PDB entry 6NBQ | electron microscopy, 3.10 A resolution | chains E and G of the 17 polymer chains in the assembly

Chain E:
Molecule: NAD(P)H-quinone oxidoreductase subunit 4L
Source organism: Thermosynechococcus elongatus (strain BP-1)
Notes: EC 1.6.5.-
Reference sequence: Q8DL29 (Q8DL29_THEEB); numbering as in UniProt (aligned over 1-101)
Amino-acid sequence (101 residues; row label = number of the first residue in the row):
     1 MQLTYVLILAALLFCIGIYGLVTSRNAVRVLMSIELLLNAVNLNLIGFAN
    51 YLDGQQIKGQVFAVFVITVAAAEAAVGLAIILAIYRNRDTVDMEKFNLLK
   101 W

Chain G:
Molecule: NADH-quinone oxidoreductase subunit J
Source organism: Thermosynechococcus elongatus (strain BP-1)
Notes: EC 1.6.5.11
Reference sequence: Q8DL30 (Q8DL30_THEEB); numbering as in UniProt (aligned over 1-200)
Amino-acid sequence (200 residues; each row starts with the number of its first residue):
     1 MDLATLTQTITFFALAAAVIIAALGVVLLDNVVYSAFLLGGVFLSIAGLY
    51 ILMNADFVSAAQILIYVGAVNVLILFAIMLVNKRETYTPVPGRWLRQGGA
   101 AVVSLGVFALLTKMILQTPWQLSSVPPTPDSITTIGQHFFSDFLLPFELA
   151 SVLLLMALIGAVVLARRELVLEPEPILGEEVVPPLELPERPREPVALSEK
Disordered / not traced: 1-3, 195-200

Chain E / chain G interface:
Residue-residue contacts (136):
  M1(E) - Q8(G)
  M1(E) - F12(G)  hydrophobic
  M1(E) - L52(G)
  L3(E) - W120(G)  hydrophobic
  T4(E) - I115(G)
  Y5(E) - F12(G)  hydrophobic
  V6(E) - M53(G)  hydrophobic
  L7(E) - I115(G)
  L7(E) - W120(G)  hydrophobic
  I8(E) - F108(G)
  I8(E) - I115(G)
  I8(E) - L116(G)  hydrophobic
  L9(E) - A16(G)
  L9(E) - V19(G)  hydrophobic
  L9(E) - I20(G)  hydrophobic
  L9(E) - L49(G)  hydrophobic
  A11(E) - F108(G)
  A11(E) - L111(G)  hydrophobic
  A11(E) - I115(G)  hydrophobic
  L12(E) - I20(G)  hydrophobic
  L12(E) - F108(G)
  L13(E) - V19(G)  hydrophobic
  L13(E) - A23(G)  hydrophobic
  L13(E) - I46(G)  hydrophobic
  F14(E) - L111(G)  hydrophobic
  C15(E) - S104(G)  hydrogen bond (side chain-backbone)
  C15(E) - F108(G)  hydrophobic
  I16(E) - A23(G)
  I16(E) - L24(G)  hydrophobic
  I16(E) - V27(G)
  I18(E) - S104(G)
  Y19(E) - V27(G)  hydrophobic
  Y19(E) - Q97(G)  hydrogen bond (side chain-backbone)
  Y19(E) - A100(G)
  Y19(E) - A101(G)  hydrophobic
  G20(E) - V27(G)
  V22(E) - A100(G)  hydrophobic
  T23(E) - Q97(G)
  T23(E) - A100(G)
  R25(E) - T88(G)
  R25(E) - P89(G)  hydrogen bond (side chain-backbone)
  N26(E) - V32(G)
  V28(E) - I78(G)  hydrophobic
  R29(E) - V26(G)  hydrogen bond (side chain-backbone)
  R29(E) - V27(G)
  R29(E) - L29(G)  hydrogen bond (side chain-backbone)
  R29(E) - D30(G)
  R29(E) - N31(G)  hydrogen bond (side chain-backbone)
  R29(E) - V32(G)
  R29(E) - S35(G)  hydrogen bond
  M32(E) - V26(G)  hydrophobic
  M32(E) - V32(G)
  M32(E) - S35(G)
  M32(E) - A36(G)  hydrophobic
  M32(E) - L39(G)
  E35(E) - F43(G)
  E35(E) - Y66(G)
  L36(E) - A23(G)  hydrophobic
  L36(E) - V26(G)  hydrophobic
  L36(E) - L39(G)  hydrophobic
  L38(E) - Y66(G)
  N39(E) - F43(G)
  N39(E) - I46(G)
  N39(E) - Q62(G)
  N39(E) - Y66(G)
  N42(E) - Y50(G)
  L43(E) - I46(G)  hydrophobic
  L43(E) - M53(G)  hydrophobic
  I46(E) - Y50(G)  hydrophobic
  I46(E) - M53(G)  hydrophobic
  I46(E) - A55(G)  hydrophobic
  I46(E) - V58(G)  hydrophobic
  G47(E) - M53(G)
  F48(E) - W120(G)  hydrophobic
  N50(E) - M53(G)
  N50(E) - N54(G)
  Y51(E) - L122(G)
  Y51(E) - S123(G)  hydrogen bond (backbone-backbone)
  L52(E) - Q121(G)
  L52(E) - L122(G)  hydrophobic
  D53(E) - S123(G)  hydrogen bond (backbone-side chain)
  G54(E) - P127(G)
  G54(E) - T128(G)  hydrogen bond (backbone-backbone)
  Q55(E) - V125(G)
  Q55(E) - P126(G)
  Q55(E) - P129(G)
  I57(E) - T128(G)
  I57(E) - S131(G)
  I57(E) - T134(G)
  I57(E) - H138(G)  hydrogen bond (backbone-side chain)
  K58(E) - D142(G)  salt bridge
  Q60(E) - N54(G)  hydrogen bond (side chain-backbone)
  Q60(E) - A55(G)
  Q60(E) - V58(G)
  Q60(E) - S131(G)
  Q60(E) - I135(G)
  V61(E) - I135(G)  hydrophobic
  V61(E) - H138(G)
  V61(E) - F139(G)  hydrophobic
  V61(E) - F143(G)  hydrophobic
  V64(E) - F57(G)  hydrophobic
  V64(E) - F139(G)  hydrophobic
  F65(E) - F139(G)  hydrophobic
  F65(E) - P146(G)
  F65(E) - F147(G)  hydrophobic
  F65(E) - A150(G)  hydrophobic
  I67(E) - V58(G)  hydrophobic
  I67(E) - Q62(G)
  I67(E) - I65(G)  hydrophobic
  I67(E) - Y66(G)  hydrophobic
  V69(E) - L153(G)  hydrophobic
  A70(E) - Y66(G)
  A71(E) - I65(G)  hydrophobic
  A71(E) - V70(G)  hydrophobic
  A72(E) - A157(G)  hydrophobic
  A75(E) - L73(G)  hydrophobic
  A75(E) - A161(G)
  V76(E) - A157(G)  hydrophobic
  L78(E) - L73(G)
  L78(E) - I74(G)  hydrophobic
  L78(E) - A77(G)  hydrophobic
  A79(E) - A161(G)  hydrophobic
  A79(E) - L164(G)
  I80(E) - L164(G)  hydrophobic
  A83(E) - L164(G)
  Y85(E) - L80(G)
  Y85(E) - V81(G)  hydrophobic
  Y85(E) - R84(G)
  R86(E) - A165(G)  hydrogen bond (side chain-backbone)
  R86(E) - R166(G)  hydrogen bond (side chain-backbone)
  R86(E) - R167(G)
  D89(E) - R84(G)
  T90(E) - R84(G)
  T90(E) - E85(G)
  V91(E) - V81(G)  hydrophobic
  V91(E) - R84(G)
Other interface residues (no listed pair), chain E (68 interface residues in all): Q56, A63, V66, T68, A74, L82, K95
Other interface residues (no listed pair), chain G (83 interface residues in all): T9, V42, A61, K83, V90, L105, V107, T112, L154

Overview:
68 residues of chain E and 83 residues of chain G are in contact; the contacts include 14 hydrogen bonds and 1
salt bridge. Among the polar pairs are K58(E)-D142(G), C15(E)-S104(G) and Y19(E)-Q97(G).
Chain E is NAD(P)H-quinone oxidoreductase subunit 4L and chain G is NADH-quinone oxidoreductase subunit J,
both from Thermosynechococcus elongatus (strain BP-1); the structure, T.elongatus NDH (data-set 1), was
determined by electron microscopy, deposited together with 6NBX and 6NBY.
